7N1H - chains O and E of the 16 polymer chains in the assembly; structure by electron microscopy, 4.30 A resolution (low resolution: residue-level contacts below are approximate; hydrogen-bond / salt-bridge calls are withheld).

[Chain O]
Protein: Low-density lipoprotein receptor class A domain-containing protein 3
Organism: Mus musculus
UniProtKB: A2AR95 (LRAD3_MOUSE); residues 28-66 here = UniProt positions 28-66
Chain sequence (39 residues; numbered 28 to 66; the number before each row is that of its first residue):
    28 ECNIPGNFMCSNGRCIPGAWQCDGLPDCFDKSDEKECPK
Cystine bridges: C29-C42, C37-C55, C49-C64
Ion coordination: Ca2+: W47, D50, L52, D54, D60, E61
From the paper describing this entry:
  - mutagenesis - G33D, M36T, P44R, D57V: unchanged expression

[Chain E]
Protein: E2 envelope glycoprotein
Organism: Venezuelan equine encephalitis virus
UniProtKB: A0A0C4MX98 (A0A0C4MX98_9VIRU); residues 1-423 here correspond to UniProt positions 335-757 (UniProt number = residue number + 334)
Chain sequence (423 residues; row label = number of the first residue in the row):
     1 STEELFNEYKLTRPYMARCIRCAVGSCHSPIAIEAVKSDGHDGYVRLQTS
    51 SQYGLDSSGNLKGRTMRYDMHGTIKEIPLHQVSLYTSRPCHIVDGHGYFL
   101 LARCPAGDSITMEFKKDSVRHSCSVPYEVKFNPVGRELYTHPPEHGVEQA
   151 CQVYAHDAQNRGAYVEMHLPGSEVDSSLVSLSGSSVTVTPPDGTSALVEC
   201 ECGGTKISETINKTKQFSQCTKKEQCRAYRLQNDKWVYNSDKLPKAAGAT
   251 LKGKLHVPFLLADGKCTVPLAPEPMITFGFRSVSLKLHPKNPTYLITRQL
   301 ADEPHYTHELISEPAVRNFTVTEKGWEFVWGNHPPKRFWAQETAPGNPHG
   351 LPHEVITHYYHRYPMSTILGLSICAAIATVSVAASTWLFCRSRVACLTPY
   401 RLTPNARIPFCLAVLCCARTARA
Cystine bridges: C19-C123, C22-C27, C90-C104, C151-C266, C396-C417
Covalent attachments: N-acetylglucosamine (NAG) linked to N318

[Chain O / chain E interface]
Residue-residue contacts (6):
  R41(O) with S26(E); C27(E)
  C42(O) with V24(E)
  P44(O) with V24(E)
  W47(O) with V24(E)
  F56(O) with H71(E)
Also at the interface, not in a pair above, chain O (6 interface residues in all): K62
Also at the interface, not in a pair above, chain E (6 interface residues in all): G25, K223
From the paper, about this interface:
  - interface residues, chain E: V24(E)

[Overview]
The chain O/chain E interface involves 6 residues from each chain. The Ca2+ site is built by W47(O), D50(O),
L52(O), D54(O), D60(O) and E61(O). From the paper: G33D, M36T and P44R of chain O, among others, leave
expression unchanged; the interface residue V24(E).
Chain O is Low-density lipoprotein receptor class A domain-containing protein 3 (Mus musculus) and chain E is
E2 envelope glycoprotein (Venezuelan equine encephalitis virus); the structure, CryoEM structure of Venezuelan
equine encephalitis virus VLP in complex with the LDLRAD3 receptor, was determined by electron microscopy,
deposited together with 7N1I.
